PDB entry 7D69 | electron microscopy, 3.57 A resolution | chains F and I of the 10 polymer chains in the assembly

# Chain F
Name: Histone H4
From: Giardia intestinalis
Reference sequence: E2RU60 (E2RU60_GIAIN); residues 0-98 here correspond to UniProt positions 1-99 (UniProt number = residue number + 1)
Chain sequence (102 residues; numbered -3 to 98; the number before each row is that of its first residue; numbers below 1 keep their minus sign (Gly-3 is residue -3)):
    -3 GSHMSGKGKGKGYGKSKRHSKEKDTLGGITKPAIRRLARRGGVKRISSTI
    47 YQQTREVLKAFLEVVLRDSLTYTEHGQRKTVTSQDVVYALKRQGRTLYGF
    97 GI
Not modelled in the structure: -3 to 19, 98
Differences from the reference sequence: expression tag (-3 to -1)

# Chain I
Molecule: 601l DNA
From: synthetic construct
Sequence (145 nucleotides; numbered -6 to 138; the number before each row is that of its first residue; numbers below 1 keep their minus sign (DA-6 is residue -6)):
    -6 ATCACAATCCCGGTGCCGAGGCCGCTCAATTGGTCGTAGACAGCTCTAGC
    44 ACCGCTTAAACGCACGTACGGAATCCGTACGTGCGTTTAAGCGGTGCTAG
    94 AGCTGTCTACGACCAATTGAGCGGCCTCGGCACCGGGATTGTGAT
Not modelled in the structure: -6 to 0, 126-138

# Chain F / chain I interface
Residue-residue contacts (12; chain F residue first):
  Arg41(F) - DC73(I)  sugar contact
  Arg41(F) - DG74(I)  phosphate contact
  Ile42(F) - DC73(I)  sugar contact
  Ile42(F) - DG74(I)  hydrogen bond to the phosphate
  Ser43(F) - DC73(I)  hydrogen bond to the phosphate
  Ser44(F) - DC73(I)  hydrogen bond to the phosphate
  Gln73(F) - DA94(I)  phosphate contact
  Arg74(F) - DA94(I)  phosphate contact
  Arg74(F) - DG95(I)  salt bridge to the phosphate
  Lys75(F) - DG93(I)  salt bridge to the phosphate
  Lys75(F) - DA94(I)  hydrogen bond to the phosphate
  Thr76(F) - DA94(I)  hydrogen bond to the phosphate
Interface residues without a listed pair, chain F (12 interface residues in all): Arg31, Arg35, Lys40, Tyr47
Interface residues without a listed pair, chain I (6 interface residues in all): DT75

# Summary
12 residues of chain F face 6 of chain I across their interface; the contacts include 5 hydrogen bonds and 2
salt bridges. Polar pairs include Ile42(F)-DG74(I), Ser43(F)-DC73(I) and Ser44(F)-DC73(I).
Chain F is Histone H4 (Giardia intestinalis) and chain I is 601l DNA (synthetic construct); the structure,
Cryo-EM structure of the nucleosome containing Giardia histones, was determined by electron microscopy.
